6ACG - chains C and D of the 4 polymer chains in the assembly; structure by electron microscopy, 5.40 A resolution (low resolution: residue-level contacts below are approximate; hydrogen-bond / salt-bridge calls are withheld).

# Chain C
Protein: Spike glycoprotein
Source organism: Human SARS coronavirus
UniProt: P59594 (SPIKE_CVHSA); residue numbers follow UniProt; this construct covers 1-1196
Sequence (1203 residues; each row starts with the number of its first residue):
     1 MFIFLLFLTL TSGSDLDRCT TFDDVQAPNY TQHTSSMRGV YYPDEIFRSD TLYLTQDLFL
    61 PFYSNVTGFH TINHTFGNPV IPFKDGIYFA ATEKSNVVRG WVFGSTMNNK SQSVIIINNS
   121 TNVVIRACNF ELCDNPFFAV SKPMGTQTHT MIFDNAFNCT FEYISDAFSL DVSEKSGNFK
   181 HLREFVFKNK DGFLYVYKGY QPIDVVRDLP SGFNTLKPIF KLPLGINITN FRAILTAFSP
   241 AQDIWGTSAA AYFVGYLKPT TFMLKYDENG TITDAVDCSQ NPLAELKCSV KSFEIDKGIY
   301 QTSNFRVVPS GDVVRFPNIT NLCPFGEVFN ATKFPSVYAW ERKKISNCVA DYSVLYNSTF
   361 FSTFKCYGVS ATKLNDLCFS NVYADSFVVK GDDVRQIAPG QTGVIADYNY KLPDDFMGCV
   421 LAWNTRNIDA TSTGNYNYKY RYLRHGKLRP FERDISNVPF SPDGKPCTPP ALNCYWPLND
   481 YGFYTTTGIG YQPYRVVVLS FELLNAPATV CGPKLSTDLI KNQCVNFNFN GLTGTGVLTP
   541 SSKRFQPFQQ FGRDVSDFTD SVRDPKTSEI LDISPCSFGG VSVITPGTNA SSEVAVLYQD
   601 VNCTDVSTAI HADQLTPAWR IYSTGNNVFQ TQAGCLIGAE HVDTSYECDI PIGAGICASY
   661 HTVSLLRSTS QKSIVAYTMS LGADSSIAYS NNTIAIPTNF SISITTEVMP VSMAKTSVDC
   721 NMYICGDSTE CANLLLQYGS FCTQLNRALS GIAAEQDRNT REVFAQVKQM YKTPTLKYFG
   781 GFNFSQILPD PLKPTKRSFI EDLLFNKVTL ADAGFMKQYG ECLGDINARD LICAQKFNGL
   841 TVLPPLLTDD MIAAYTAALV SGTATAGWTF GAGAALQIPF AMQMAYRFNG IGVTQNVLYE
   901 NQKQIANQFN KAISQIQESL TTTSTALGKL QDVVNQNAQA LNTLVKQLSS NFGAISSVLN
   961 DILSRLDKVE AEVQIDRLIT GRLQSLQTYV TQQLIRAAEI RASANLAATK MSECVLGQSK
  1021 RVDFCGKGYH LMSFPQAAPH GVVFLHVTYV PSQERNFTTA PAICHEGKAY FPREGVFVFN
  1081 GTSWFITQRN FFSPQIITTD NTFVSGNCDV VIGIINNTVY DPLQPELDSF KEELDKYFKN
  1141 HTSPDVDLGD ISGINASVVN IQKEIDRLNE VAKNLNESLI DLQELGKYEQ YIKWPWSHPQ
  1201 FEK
Unresolved in the structure: 1-17, 240-243, 319-322, 513-516, 661-673, 812-831, 1120-1203
Cystine bridges: Cys128-Cys159, Cys278-Cys288, Cys323-Cys348, Cys366-Cys419, Cys467-Cys474, Cys524-Cys576, Cys603-Cys635, Cys648-Cys657, Cys720-Cys742, Cys725-Cys731, Cys1014-Cys1025, Cys1064-Cys1108
Construct notes: expression tag (1197-1203)
UniProt features mapped onto this chain:
  - region: Ser798 to Tyr819 (Fusion peptide 1), Lys817 to Phe837 (Fusion peptide 2), Asp1145 to Glu1184 (Heptad repeat 2)
  - site (Cleavage): Arg667, Ser668, Arg797, Ser798
  - glycosylation (N-linked (GlcNAc...) asparagine): Asn29, Asn65, Asn73, Asn109, Asn118, Asn119, Asn158, Asn227, Asn269, Asn318, Asn330, Asn357, Asn589, Asn602, Asn691, Asn699, Asn783, Asn1056, Asn1080, Asn1116 and 3 more in UniProt
  - natural variant: Ser49 (S49L: In strain: Isolate GZ50), Gly77 (G77D: In strain: Isolate BJ01, Isolate BJ02 and 7 more), Asn78 (N78D: In strain: Isolate GD03), Asn118 (N118S: In strain: Isolate Shanghai LY), Ala139 (A139V: In strain: Isolate GD03), Met144 (M144L: In strain: Isolate BJ03), Gln147 (Q147R: In strain: Isolate GD03), Phe193 (F193S: In strain: Isolate Shanghai LY), Asn227 (N227K: In strain: Isolate SZ3), Ser239 (S239L: In strain: Isolate GD01 and Isolate SZ3), Ile244 (I244T: In strain: Isolate BJ01, Isolate BJ02 and 8 more), Thr261 (T261K: In strain: Isolate SZ3), 31 further natural variant entries in UniProt
  - mutagenesis: Cys323 (C323A: No effect on human ACE2 binding in vitro), Cys348 (C348A: Complete loss of human ACE2 binding in vitro), Glu452 (E452A: 90% loss of human ACE2 binding in vitro), Asp454 (D454A: Complete loss of human ACE2 binding in vitro), Asp463 (D463A: Partial loss of human ACE2 binding in vitro), Cys467 (C467A: Complete loss of human ACE2 binding in vitro), Cys474 (C474A: Complete loss of human ACE2 binding in vitro), Asp480 (D480A: No effect on human ACE2 binding in vitro), Arg667 (R667S: 40% loss of cell-cell fusion), Lys672 (K672S: No effect on cell-cell fusion), Arg797 (R797N: Complete loss of trypsin-induced membrane fusion)
From the paper describing this entry:
  - mutagenesis - R667A: decreased binding to Angiotensin-converting enzyme 2 (chain D) (proposed by the authors, not directly observed)

# Chain D
Protein: Angiotensin-converting enzyme 2
Source organism: Homo sapiens
Notes: EC 3.4.17.23
UniProt: Q9BYF1 (ACE2_HUMAN); numbering as in UniProt (aligned over 19-615)
Sequence (603 residues; row label = number of the first residue in the row):
    19 STIEEQAKTF LDKFNHEAED LFYQSSLASW NYNTNITEEN VQNMNNAGDK WSAFLKEQST
    79 LAQMYPLQEI QNLTVKLQLQ ALQQNGSSVL SEDKSKRLNT ILNTMSTIYS TGKVCNPDNP
   139 QECLLLEPGL NEIMANSLDY NERLWAWESW RSEVGKQLRP LYEEYVVLKN EMARANHYED
   199 YGDYWRGDYE VNGVDGYDYS RGQLIEDVEH TFEEIKPLYE HLHAYVRAKL MNAYPSYISP
   259 IGCLPAHLLG DMWGRFWTNL YSLTVPFGQK PNIDVTDAMV DQAWDAQRIF KEAEKFFVSV
   319 GLPNMTQGFW ENSMLTDPGN VQKAVCHPTA WDLGKGDFRI LMCTKVTMDD FLTAHHEMGH
   379 IQYDMAYAAQ PFLLRNGANE GFHEAVGEIM SLSAATPKHL KSIGLLSPDF QEDNETEINF
   439 LLKQALTIVG TLPFTYMLEK WRWMVFKGEI PKDQWMKKWW EMKREIVGVV EPVPHDETYC
   499 DPASLFHVSN DYSFIRYYTR TLYQFQFQEA LCQAAKHEGP LHKCDISNST EAGQKLFNML
   559 RLGKSEPWTL ALENVVGAKN MNVRPLLNYF EPLFTWLKDQ NKNSFVGWST DWSPYADHHH
   619 HHH
Unresolved in the structure: 616-621
Cystine bridges: Cys133-Cys141, Cys344-Cys361, Cys530-Cys542
Construct notes: expression tag (616-621)
UniProt features mapped onto this chain:
  - region (Interaction with SARS-CoV spike glycoprotein): Asp30 to Tyr41, Met82 to Pro84, Lys353 to Arg357
  - active site: Glu375 (Proton acceptor), His505 (Proton donor)
  - binding site (chloride): Arg169, Trp477, Lys481
  - binding site (substrate): Arg273, His345, Pro346, Tyr515
  - binding site (Zn(2+)): His374, His378, Glu402
  - glycosylation (N-linked (GlcNAc...) asparagine): Asn53, Asn90, Asn103, Asn322, Asn432, Asn546
  - mutagenesis: Ser19 (S19P: Increases slightly the interaction with RBD domain of SARS-CoV-2 spike protein), Gln24 to Lys26 (Slightly inhibits interaction with SARS-CoV spike glycoprotein), Gln24 (Q24T: Increases slightly the interaction with RBD domain of SARS-CoV-2 spike protein), Ala25 (A25V: Increases slightly the interaction with RBD domain of SARS-CoV-2 spike protein), Thr27 (T27Y: Increases slightly the interaction with RBD domain of SARS-CoV-2 spike protein. In sACE2.v2.2; increases interaction with RBD domain of SARS-CoV-2 spike protein ...), Leu29 (L29F: Increases slightly the interaction with RBD domain of SARS-CoV-2 spike protein), Lys31 (K31D: Abolishes interaction with SARS-CoV spike glycoprotein; K31Y: Increases slightly the interaction with RBD domain of SARS-CoV-2 spike protein), Asn33 (N33D: Increases slightly the interaction with RBD domain of SARS-CoV-2 spike protein), His34 (H34A: Increases slightly the interaction with RBD domain of SARS-CoV-2 spike protein), Glu37 (E37A: No effect on interaction with SARS-CoV spike glycoprotein), Asp38 (D38A: No effect on interaction with SARS-CoV spike glycoprotein), Leu39 (L39R: Increases slightly the interaction with RBD domain of SARS-CoV-2 spike protein), 48 further mutagenesis entries in UniProt

# Chain C / chain D interface
Contacting residue pairs - 29 pairs, chain C then chain D:
  Arg426(C) with Gln325(D)
  Tyr436(C) with Asp38(D); Gln42(D)
  Tyr440(C) with His34(D)
  Tyr442(C) with Asp30(D); Lys31(D)
  Leu443(C) with Thr27(D)
  Leu472(C) with Leu79(D); Met82(D)
  Asn473(C) with Gln24(D); Tyr83(D)
  Tyr475(C) with Thr27(D); Phe28(D); Lys31(D); Tyr83(D)
  Gly482(C) with Asp38(D); Lys353(D)
  Tyr484(C) with Tyr41(D); Gln42(D); Leu45(D)
  Thr486(C) with Tyr41(D); Asn330(D); Asp355(D)
  Thr487(C) with Tyr41(D)
  Gly488(C) with Gln325(D); Gly326(D)
  Ile489(C) with Gln325(D)
  Tyr491(C) with Lys353(D)
  Gln492(C) with Gln325(D)
Interface residues without a listed pair, chain C (17 interface residues in all): Asp463
Interface residues without a listed pair, chain D (20 interface residues in all): Ser19, Arg393

# Summary
Chain C and chain D form an interface of 17 and 20 residues respectively. Curated annotation (UniProt) lists
11 mutagenesis sites on chain C; active-site residues Glu375(D) and His505(D), 3 chloride-binding residues and
4 substrate-binding residues on chain D. The paper reports that R667A of chain C reduces binding to
Angiotensin-converting enzyme 2 (chain D).
Chain C is Spike glycoprotein (Human SARS coronavirus) and chain D is Angiotensin-converting enzyme 2 (Homo
sapiens); the structure, Trypsin-cleaved and low pH-treated SARS-CoV spike glycoprotein and ACE2 complex,
ACE2-bound conformation 1, was determined by electron microscopy together with 6ACC, 6ACD, 6ACJ and 6ACK from
the same study.
